PDB entry 5EM0 | X-ray diffraction, 1.10 A resolution | chain A

== Chain A ==
Molecule: Pollen allergen Art v 4.01
From: Artemisia vulgaris
Reference sequence: Q8H2C9 (PROF1_ARTVU); numbering as in UniProt (aligned over 2-133)
Sequence (135 residues; row label = number of the first residue in the row; note: 1 number in that range is skipped by the numbering (no residue carries it; nothing is unmodelled there); numbers below 1 keep their minus sign (Gly-2 is residue -2)):
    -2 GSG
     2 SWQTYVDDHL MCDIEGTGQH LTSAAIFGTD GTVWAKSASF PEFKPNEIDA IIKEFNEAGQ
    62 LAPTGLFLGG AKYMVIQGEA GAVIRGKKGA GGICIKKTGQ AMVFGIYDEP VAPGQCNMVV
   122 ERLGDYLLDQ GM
Not modelled in the structure: -2
Sequence notes: expression tag (-2 to 0)
Modified / non-standard residues: Cys13 (s,S-(2-hydroxyethyl)thiocysteine; CME)
Disulfide bonds: Cys95-Cys117

== Overview ==
Chain A is Pollen allergen Art v 4.01 (Artemisia vulgaris); the structure, Crystal structure of mugwort
allergen Art v 4, was determined by X-ray diffraction (same publication as 5EM1, 5EV0 and 5EVE).
